Entry 8SP1 (X-ray diffraction, 1.62 A resolution); this record covers chains C and F of the 3 polymer chains in the assembly.

# Chain C
Molecule: 16-nt DNA strand
Sequence (16 nucleotides; row label = number of the first residue in the row):
     1 AATAAGCGIA AGTGGG
Bound ions: Na+ near DA11 (its only coordinating residue here)

# Chain F
Name: Transcription factor PU.1
From: Mus musculus
Reference sequence: P17433 (SPI1_MOUSE); the construct has insertions or renumbered stretches relative to UniProt, so the offset changes along the chain: 165-239 = UniProt 167-241; 241-264 = UniProt 242-265
Amino-acid sequence (100 residues; each row starts with the number of its first residue):
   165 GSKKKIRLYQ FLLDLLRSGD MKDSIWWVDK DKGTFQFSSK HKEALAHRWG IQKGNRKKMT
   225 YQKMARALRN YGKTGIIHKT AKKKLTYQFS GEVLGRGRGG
Unresolved in the structure: 165-168, 261-264
Construct notes: insertion (240); conflict Ile241 (Glu242 in P17433), His242 (Val243 in P17433), Thr244 (Lys245 in P17433), Ala245 (Val246 in P17433), Arg262 (Gly263 in P17433), Gly263 (Leu264 in P17433), Gly264 (Ala265 in P17433)
UniProt features mapped onto this chain:
  - DNA-binding region: Ile170 to Ser254 (ETS)
  - binding site (DNA): Lys217, Arg230, Arg233
What the authors report for this chain:
  - conformationally variable residues (side-chain flip): Gln226

# Interface between chain C and chain F
Pairs across the interface (17):
  DA5(C) with Ser203(F), hydrogen bond to the phosphate; Lys206(F), salt bridge to the phosphate; Leu249(F), phosphate contact
  DG6(C) with Arg233(F), sugar contact; Lys243(F), salt bridge to the phosphate; Lys247(F), phosphate contact; Lys248(F), phosphate contact; Leu249(F), hydrogen bond to the phosphate
  DC7(C) with Gln226(F), base contact; Arg233(F), salt bridge to the phosphate; Lys243(F), phosphate contact
  DG8(C) with Arg230(F), hydrogen bond to the base; Arg233(F), salt bridge to the phosphate
  DI9(C) with Arg230(F), base contact
  DA10(C) with Arg230(F), base contact
  DT13(C) with Arg220(F), sugar contact
  DG14(C) with Arg220(F), salt bridge to the phosphate
Interface residues without a listed pair, chain C (9 interface residues in all): DA4

# Summary
9 residues of chain C and 10 residues of chain F are in contact; the contacts include 3 hydrogen bonds and 5
salt bridges. Polar pairs include DG8(C)-Arg230(F), DA5(C)-Ser203(F) and DG6(C)-Leu249(F). From UniProt: a
DNA-binding region and 3 DNA-binding residues on chain F. From the paper: conformational variability at
Gln226(F).
Here chain C is a 16-nt DNA strand and chain F is Transcription factor PU.1 (Mus musculus). Entry 8SP1
(Chimeric ETS-domain of murine PU.1 harboring the corresponding beta-strand 3 (S3) residues from murine Ets-1
in ...) was determined by X-ray diffraction (same publication as 8SMH, 8SMJ and 8T9U).
